1K4T - chains C and A of the 4 polymer chains in the assembly; structure by X-ray diffraction, 2.10 A resolution.

== Chain C ==
Molecule: 12-nt DNA strand
Sequence (12 nucleotides; row label = number of the first residue in the row):
    11 XGAAAAATTTTT
Modified / non-standard residues: TGP (5'-thio-2'-deoxy-guanosine phosphonic acid) at position 11

== Chain A ==
Protein: DNA topoisomerase I
From: Homo sapiens
Notes: EC 5.99.1.2; fragment: Core Domain and C-Terminal Domain, Residues 174-765
UniProtKB: P11387 (TOP1_HUMAN); residue numbers follow UniProt; this construct covers 174-765
Amino-acid sequence (592 residues; each row starts with the number of its first residue):
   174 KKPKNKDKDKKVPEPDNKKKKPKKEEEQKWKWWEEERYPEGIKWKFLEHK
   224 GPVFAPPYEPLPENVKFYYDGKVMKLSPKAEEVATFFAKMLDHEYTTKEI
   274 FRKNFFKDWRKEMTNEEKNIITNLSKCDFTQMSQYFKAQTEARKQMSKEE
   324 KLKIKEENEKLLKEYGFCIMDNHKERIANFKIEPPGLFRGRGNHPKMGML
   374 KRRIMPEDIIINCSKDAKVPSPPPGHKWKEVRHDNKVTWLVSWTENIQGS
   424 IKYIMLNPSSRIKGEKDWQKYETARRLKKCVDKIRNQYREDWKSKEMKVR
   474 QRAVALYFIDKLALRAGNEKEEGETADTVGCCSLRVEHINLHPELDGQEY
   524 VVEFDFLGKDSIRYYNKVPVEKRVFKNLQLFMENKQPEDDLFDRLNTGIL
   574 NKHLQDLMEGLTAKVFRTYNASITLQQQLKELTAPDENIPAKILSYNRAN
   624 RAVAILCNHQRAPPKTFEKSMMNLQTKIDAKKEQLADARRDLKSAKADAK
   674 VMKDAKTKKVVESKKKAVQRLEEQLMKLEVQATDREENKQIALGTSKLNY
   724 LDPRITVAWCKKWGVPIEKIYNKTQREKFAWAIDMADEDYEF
Unresolved in the structure: 174-200
Modified / non-standard residues: Tyr723 (o-phosphotyrosine; PTR)
Differences from the reference sequence: modified residue (723)
Metal / ion sites: Hg2+: Arg590, Cys630
Small-molecule neighbours: topotecan, hycamtin / hydrolyzed product of topotecan: Asn352, Glu356, Arg364, Lys532, Asp533, Thr718, Asn722, Tyr723
Swiss-Prot annotation at these positions:
  - region (Interaction with DNA): Lys425, Tyr426, Arg488 to Lys493, Thr585 to Lys587
  - active site: Tyr723 (O-(3'-phospho-DNA)-tyrosine intermediate)
  - site (Interaction with DNA): Arg316, Arg364, Trp412, Lys443, Thr501, Lys532, Asn574, His632, Lys650
  - modified residue: Lys280 (N6-acetyllysine), Ser506 (Phosphoserine)
  - cross-link (Glycyl lysine isopeptide (Lys-Gly)): Lys204 (interchain with G-Cter in SUMO2), Lys336 (interchain with G-Cter in SUMO2), Lys549 (interchain with G-Cter in SUMO2), Lys642 (interchain with G-Cter in SUMO2), Lys700 (interchain with G-Cter in SUMO2), Lys712 (interchain with G-Cter in SUMO2)
  - natural variant: Lys326 (K326R: In breast cancer), Met370 (M370T: In CPT-resistant leukemia), Asp533 (D533G: In CPT-resistant leukemia), Asn722 (N722S: In CPT-resistant leukemia), Thr729 (T729A: In CPT-resistant lung cancer)
  - mutagenesis: Lys532 (K532A: Almost abolishes enzyme activity; K532R: Strongly reduced enzyme activity), Tyr723 (Y723F: No change in CPT-induced clearing from nuclei)
What the authors report for this chain:
  - catalytic residues: Tyr723
  - binding site for the 10-nt DNA strand: Lys532, Tyr723
  - binding site for the 22-nt DNA strand: Phe361, Arg362, Gly363, Arg364, Lys374
  - binding site for the 12-nt DNA strand (chain C): Thr718
  - catalytic residues: Lys532 (citing earlier work)
  - binding site for topotecan, hycamtin: Asp533
  - binding site for hydrolyzed product of topotecan: Asp533, Asn722, Tyr723
  - contacts within the chain: Arg364-Asp533

== Interface between chain C and chain A ==
Contacting residue pairs - 11 pairs, chain C then chain A:
  TGP_11(C) - Gly717(A)
  TGP_11(C) - Thr718(A)
  DG12(C) - Ala715(A)  phosphate contact
  DG12(C) - Gly717(A)  hydrogen bond to the phosphate
  DG12(C) - Thr718(A)  hydrogen bond to the phosphate
  DA13(C) - Arg634(A)  salt bridge to the phosphate
  DA14(C) - Lys638(A)  phosphate contact
  DA16(C) - Thr313(A)  phosphate contact
  DA16(C) - Arg316(A)  salt bridge to the phosphate
  DA17(C) - Lys324(A)  salt bridge to the phosphate
  DT18(C) - Lys328(A)  salt bridge to the phosphate
Also at the interface, not in a pair above, chain A (13 interface residues in all): Arg364, Ala635, Leu716, Leu721

== In short ==
7 residues of chain C and 13 residues of chain A are in contact, with 2 hydrogen bonds and 4 salt bridges.
Among the polar pairs are DG12(C)-Gly717(A), DG12(C)-Thr718(A) and DA13(C)-Arg634(A). From the paper:
catalytic residues Tyr723(A) and Lys532(A); a binding site for the 22-nt DNA strand at Phe361(A), Arg362(A)
and Gly363(A) among others.
Here chain C is a 12-nt DNA strand and chain A is DNA topoisomerase I (Homo sapiens). Entry 1K4T (Human DNA
topoisomerase I (70 kDa) in complex with the poison topotecan and covalent complex with ...) was determined by
X-ray diffraction, deposited together with 1K4S.
